3MX4 - chains A and K of the 4 polymer chains in the assembly; structure by X-ray diffraction, 2.50 A resolution.

[Chain A]
Protein: Eco29kIR
Source organism: Escherichia coli
Notes: EC 3.1.21.4
UniProt: Q46944 (Q46944_ECOLX); residue numbers follow UniProt; this construct covers 2-214
Amino-acid sequence (235 residues; numbered -20 to 214; the number before each row is that of its first residue; numbers below 1 keep their minus sign (Met-20 is residue -20)):
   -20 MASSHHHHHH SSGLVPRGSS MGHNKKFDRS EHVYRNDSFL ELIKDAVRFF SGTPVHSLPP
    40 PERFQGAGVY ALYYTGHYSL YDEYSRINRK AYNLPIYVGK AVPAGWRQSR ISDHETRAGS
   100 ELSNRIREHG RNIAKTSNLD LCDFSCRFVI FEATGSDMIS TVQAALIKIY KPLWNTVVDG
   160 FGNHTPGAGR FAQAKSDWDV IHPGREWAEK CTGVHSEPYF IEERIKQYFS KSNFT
Disordered / not traced: -20 to 1
Sequence notes: expression tag (-20 to 1); engineered mutation Lys69 (Leu in Q46944), Gln142 (Glu in Q46944)
From the paper describing this entry:
  - binding site for the 22-nt DNA strand (chain K): Arg86, Gly161 to Ser175
  - specificity-determining residues: Arg86, His163, Arg169
  - binding site for the 22-nt DNA strand: Arg86, His163, Arg169
  - catalytic residues: Tyr49, Arg104, His108, Gln142
  - catalytic residues: Tyr76, Asn154 (proposed by the authors, not directly observed)
  - mutagenesis - L69K: increased expression
  - conformationally variable residues (domain motion): Arg14 to Asn15
  - binding site for the 22-nt DNA strand: Arg104
  - catalytic residues: Tyr49, Tyr76, Arg104, His108, Asn154 (by similarity / conservation)
  - mutagenesis - E142Q: abolished catalytic activity (citing earlier work)

[Chain K]
Molecule: 22-nt DNA strand
Sequence (22 nucleotides; numbered 1 to 22; the number before each row is that of its first residue):
     1 CGGGAGGCCC GCGGGCCGCC GC

[How chain A and chain K interact]
Residue-residue contacts (32):
  Tyr76(A) with DC12(K), sugar contact; DG13(K), hydrogen bond to the phosphate
  Gly78(A) with DG13(K), phosphate contact
  Lys79(A) with DG13(K), hydrogen bond to the phosphate; DG14(K), salt bridge to the phosphate
  Ala80(A) with DG14(K), phosphate contact
  Val81(A) with DG14(K), hydrogen bond to the phosphate
  Ala83(A) with DG15(K), phosphate contact
  Gly84(A) with DG15(K), phosphate contact
  Trp85(A) with DG15(K), phosphate contact
  Arg104(A) with DG13(K), hydrogen bond to the phosphate; DG14(K), salt bridge to the phosphate
  Gln142(A) with DG13(K), hydrogen bond to the phosphate
  Trp153(A) with DC12(K), phosphate contact
  Asn154(A) with DC12(K), phosphate contact
  Asp158(A) with DG11(K), sugar contact; DC12(K), phosphate contact
  Gly159(A) with DG11(K), sugar contact; DC12(K), hydrogen bond to the phosphate
  Phe160(A) with DC12(K), hydrogen bond to the phosphate
  Gly161(A) with DC12(K), hydrogen bond to the phosphate; DG13(K), base contact
  Asn162(A) with DG11(K), phosphate contact; DC12(K), base contact; DG13(K), base contact
  His163(A) with DG13(K), hydrogen bond to the base; DG14(K), hydrogen bond to the base
  Arg169(A) with DC12(K), base contact
  Gln172(A) with DC10(K), phosphate contact; DG11(K), phosphate contact
  Ala173(A) with DC10(K), hydrogen bond to the phosphate
  Ser175(A) with DG11(K), phosphate contact
Also at the interface, not in a pair above, chain A (28 interface residues in all): Tyr49, Pro82, Arg86, His108, Thr164, Ala171

[Overview]
28 residues of chain A and 6 residues of chain K are in contact, with 11 hydrogen bonds and 2 salt bridges.
Polar pairs include His163(A)-DG13(K), His163(A)-DG14(K) and Tyr76(A)-DG13(K). From the paper: catalytic
residues Tyr49(A), Arg104(A) and His108(A) among others; L69K of chain A increases expression.
Here chain A is Eco29kIR (Escherichia coli) and chain K is a 22-nt DNA strand. Entry 3MX4 (DNA binding and
cleavage by the GIY-YIG endonuclease R.Eco29KI inactive variant E142Q) was determined by X-ray diffraction,
deposited together with 3NIC.
